PDB entry 8GIS | X-ray diffraction, 2.46 A resolution | chains A and C of the 6 polymer chains in the assembly

Chain A (and C):
Name: Cyclic GMP-AMP synthase
Source organism: Mus musculus
Notes: EC 2.7.7.86; fragment: catalytic domain, residues 147-507; chain C of this document is another copy of the same molecule, construct and numbering; everything in this record applies to it too
Reference sequence: Q8C6L5 (CGAS_MOUSE); numbering as in UniProt (aligned over 147-507)
Amino-acid sequence (364 residues; row label = number of the first residue in the row):
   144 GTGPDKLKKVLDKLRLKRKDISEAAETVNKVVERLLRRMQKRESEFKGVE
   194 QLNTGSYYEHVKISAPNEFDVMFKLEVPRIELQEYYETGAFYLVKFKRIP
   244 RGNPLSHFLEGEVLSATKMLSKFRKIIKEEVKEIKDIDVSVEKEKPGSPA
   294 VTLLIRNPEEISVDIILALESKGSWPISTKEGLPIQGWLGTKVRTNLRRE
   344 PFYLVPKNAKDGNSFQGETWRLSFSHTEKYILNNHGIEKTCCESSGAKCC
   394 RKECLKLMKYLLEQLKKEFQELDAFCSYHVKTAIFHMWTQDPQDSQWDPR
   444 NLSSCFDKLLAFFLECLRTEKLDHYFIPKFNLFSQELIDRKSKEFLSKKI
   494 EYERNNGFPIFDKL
Disordered / not traced: 144-147, 243-245, 507 (chain C: 144-147, 240-246, 252-255, 507)
Sequence notes: expression tag (144-146)
Metal / ion sites: Mn2+ site 1: Glu211, Asp213, Asp307 (together with ATP); Mn2+ site 2: Glu211, Asp213 (together with ATP); Zn2+: His378, Cys384, Cys385, Cys392
Small-molecule neighbours: ATP (adenosine-5'-triphosphate): Gly198, Ser199, Glu202, Lys205, Glu211, Asp213, Arg364, Ser368, Glu371, Lys402, Ser420, Tyr421, Lys424, His467
Swiss-Prot annotation at these positions:
  - region: Lys372 to Lys395 (DNA-binding)
  - motif: Leu154 to Leu159 (Nuclear export signal), Asp281 to Ser291 (Nuclear localization signal)
  - binding site (GTP): Thr197, Asp307, Arg364 to Glu371
  - binding site (ATP): Ser199, Glu371, Lys402, Ser420 to Lys424
  - binding site (Mg(2+)): Glu211, Asp213, Asp307
  - binding site (2',3'-cGAMP): Asp213, Gly290, Asp307, Lys350, Arg364 to Ser366
  - binding site (Zn(2+)): His378, Cys384, Cys385, Cys392
  - site: Arg241 (Arginine-anchor), Asp307, Ile308 (Cleavage)
  - modified residue: Lys156 (N6-lactoyllysine), Glu176 (PolyADP-ribosyl glutamic acid), Ser199 (Phosphoserine), Tyr201 (Phosphotyrosine), Glu272 (5-glutamyl polyglutamate), Ser291 (Phosphoserine), Glu302 (5-glutamyl glutamate), Lys372 (N6-acetyllysine), Lys382 (N6-acetyllysine), Lys402 (N6-acetyllysine), Ser420 (Phosphoserine), Lys491 (N6-methyllysine)
  - lipidation (S-palmitoyl cysteine): Cys392, Cys393, Cys459
  - cross-link (Glycyl lysine isopeptide (Lys-Gly)): Lys217 (interchain with G-Cter in SUMO), Lys271 (interchain with G-Cter in ubiquitin), Lys335 (interchain with G-Cter in SUMO), Lys372 (interchain with G-Cter in SUMO), Lys382 (interchain with G-Cter in SUMO), Lys399 (interchain with G-Cter in ubiquitin), Lys402 (interchain with G-Cter in ubiquitin), Lys409 (interchain with G-Cter in ubiquitin), Lys410 (interchain with G-Cter in ubiquitin), Lys464 (interchain with G-Cter in SUMO)
  - mutagenesis: Lys156 (K156Q: Mimics lactylation; knockin mice show higher mortality following HSV-1 infection), Asn172 (N172K: Induces alteration of the DNA-binding surface and leads to decreased synthesis of cyclic GMP-AMP (cGAMP); when associated with L-180), Glu176 (E176A: Abolished poly-ADP-ribosylation by PARP1, stimulating interferon production in knockin mice), Arg180 (R180L: Induces alteration of the DNA-binding surface and leads to decreased synthesis of cyclic GMP-AMP (cGAMP); when associated with K-182), Gly198 (G198A: Abolishes stimulation of interferon production; when associated with A-199), Ser199 (S199A: Abolishes stimulation of interferon production; when associated with A-199), Tyr201 (Y201E: Phosphomimetic mutant; reduced translocation to the nucleus following treatment with etoposide), Glu211 to Asp213 (Abolished nucleotidyltransferase activity. Does not affect nuclear localization and tethering to chromatin), Glu211 (E211A: Abolishes ability to promote type-I interferon production), Asp213 (D213A: Abolishes ability to promote type-I interferon production), Lys217 (K217R: Reduced sumoylation), Arg222 (R222E: Impaired tethering to chromatin, leading to constitutive activation in the absence of DNA), 31 further mutagenesis entries in UniProt
Reported in the primary citation:
  - mutagenesis - E211Q/D213N: abolished catalytic activity
  - specificity-determining residues: His467 (proposed by the authors, not directly observed)
  - mutagenesis - R364A (33-fold), H467A: decreased catalytic activity on ATP/GTP
  - mutagenesis - H467A (2-fold): increased catalytic activity on GTP/GTP
  - specificity-determining residues: Ile309, Arg364
  - mutagenesis - R364A (10-fold): decreased catalytic activity on GTP/GTP
  - mutagenesis - R364A (4-fold): increased catalytic activity on ATP/ATP

Interface between chain A and chain C:
Residue-residue contacts (34):
  Gln329(A) - Thr383(C)
  Gln329(A) - Ser388(C)
  Leu332(A) - Lys382(C)
  Gly333(A) - Thr383(C)
  Gly333(A) - Glu386(C)
  Thr334(A) - Glu386(C)  hydrogen bond (backbone-side chain)
  Thr334(A) - Ser387(C)
  Lys335(A) - Asn376(C)
  Lys335(A) - Asn377(C)
  Lys335(A) - Glu386(C)  salt bridge
  Asn377(A) - Lys335(C)
  Asn377(A) - Lys382(C)  hydrogen bond (backbone-side chain)
  Gly379(A) - Lys382(C)  hydrogen bond (backbone-side chain)
  Ile380(A) - Ile380(C)
  Ile380(A) - Glu381(C)
  Ile380(A) - Lys382(C)  hydrogen bond (backbone-backbone)
  Ile380(A) - Thr383(C)
  Glu381(A) - Ile380(C)
  Glu381(A) - Gln436(C)
  Lys382(A) - Leu332(C)
  Lys382(A) - Asn377(C)  hydrogen bond (side chain-backbone)
  Lys382(A) - Gly379(C)  hydrogen bond (side chain-backbone)
  Lys382(A) - Ile380(C)  hydrogen bond (backbone-backbone)
  Lys382(A) - Lys382(C)
  Thr383(A) - Gln329(C)
  Thr383(A) - Gly330(C)
  Thr383(A) - Gly333(C)
  Glu386(A) - Gly333(C)
  Glu386(A) - Thr334(C)  hydrogen bond (side chain-backbone)
  Glu386(A) - Lys335(C)  salt bridge
  Ser387(A) - Thr334(C)
  Ser388(A) - Gln329(C)
  Ser388(A) - Gly330(C)
  Gln436(A) - Glu381(C)  hydrogen bond
Interface residues without a listed pair, chain A (19 interface residues in all): Gly330, Trp331, Asn376, His378
Interface residues without a listed pair, chain C (19 interface residues in all): Trp331, His378

Overview:
The chain A/chain C interface involves 19 residues from each chain; the contacts include 9 hydrogen bonds and
2 salt bridges. Polar pairs include Lys335(A)-Glu386(C), Thr334(A)-Glu386(C) and Asn377(A)-Lys382(C). Chain A
binds ATP. The paper reports that R364A and H467A of chain A reduce catalytic activity on ATP/GTP; specificity
determinants His467(A), Ile309(A) and Arg364(A).
Chain A and chain C are both Cyclic GMP-AMP synthase (Mus musculus); the structure, Structure of Ternary
Complex of mouse cGAS with dsDNA and Bound ATP: with 10mM Mg2+ and ..., was determined by X-ray diffraction
together with 7UUX, 7UXW, 7UYQ, 7UYZ, 7UZR, 7V0W and 14 further entries from the same study.
